Entry 4JCY (X-ray diffraction, 1.80 A resolution); this record covers chains A and D of the 4 polymer chains in the assembly.

== Chain A ==
Molecule: Csp231I C protein
Source organism: Citrobacter sp. RFL231
UniProt: Q32WH4 (Q32WH4_9ENTR); numbering as in UniProt (aligned over 1-98)
Sequence (98 residues; numbered 1 to 98; the number before each row is that of its first residue):
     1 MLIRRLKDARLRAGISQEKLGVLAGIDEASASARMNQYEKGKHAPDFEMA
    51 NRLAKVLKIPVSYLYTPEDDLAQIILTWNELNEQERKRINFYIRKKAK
Unresolved in the structure: 93-98
From the paper describing this entry:
  - binding site for the 21-nt DNA strand: Arg10, Gln17, Ser30, Arg34, Asn36, Tyr38, Lys40, Lys42, His43
  - specificity-determining residues: Ser32, Gln37, His43
  - conformationally variable residues (helix shift): Glu28 to Lys40

== Chain D ==
Molecule: 21-nt DNA strand
Sequence (21 nucleotides; numbered 1 to 21; the number before each row is that of its first residue):
     1 TTGCTAAGATTTTCTTAGTTT

== How chain A and chain D interact ==
Pairs across the interface - 13 pairs, chain A then chain D:
  Ala29(A) with DT16(D), base contact
  Ser30(A) with DT15(D), hydrogen bond to the phosphate; DT16(D), base contact
  Ala33(A) with DT16(D), base contact; DA17(D), base contact
  Arg34(A) with DC14(D), salt bridge to the phosphate; DT15(D), salt bridge to the phosphate
  Gln37(A) with DT15(D), hydrogen bond to the base
  Tyr38(A) with DC14(D), hydrogen bond to the phosphate
  Lys42(A) with DT13(D), phosphate contact
  His43(A) with DT13(D), salt bridge to the phosphate; DC14(D), hydrogen bond to the base
  Ala44(A) with DT13(D), hydrogen bond to the phosphate

== Overview ==
9 residues of chain A and 5 residues of chain D are in contact, with 5 hydrogen bonds and 3 salt bridges.
Among the polar pairs are Gln37(A)-DT15(D), His43(A)-DC14(D) and Ser30(A)-DT15(D). The paper reports a binding
site for the 21-nt DNA strand at Arg10(A), Gln17(A) and Ser30(A) among others; specificity determinants
Ser32(A), Gln37(A) and His43(A).
Here chain A is Csp231I C protein (Citrobacter sp. RFL231) and chain D is a 21-nt DNA strand. Entry 4JCY
(Crystal structure of the Restriction-Modification Controller Protein C.Csp231I OR operator complex) was
determined by X-ray diffraction (same publication as 4JQD and 4JCX).
